Entry 1H93 (X-ray diffraction, 2.20 A resolution); this record covers chain A.

# Chain A
Name: Glucose 6-phosphate 1-dehydrogenase
Source organism: Leuconostoc mesenteroides
Notes: EC 1.1.1.49
UniProtKB: P11411 (G6PD_LEUME); numbering as in UniProt (aligned over 1-485)
Sequence (485 residues; each row starts with the number of its first residue):
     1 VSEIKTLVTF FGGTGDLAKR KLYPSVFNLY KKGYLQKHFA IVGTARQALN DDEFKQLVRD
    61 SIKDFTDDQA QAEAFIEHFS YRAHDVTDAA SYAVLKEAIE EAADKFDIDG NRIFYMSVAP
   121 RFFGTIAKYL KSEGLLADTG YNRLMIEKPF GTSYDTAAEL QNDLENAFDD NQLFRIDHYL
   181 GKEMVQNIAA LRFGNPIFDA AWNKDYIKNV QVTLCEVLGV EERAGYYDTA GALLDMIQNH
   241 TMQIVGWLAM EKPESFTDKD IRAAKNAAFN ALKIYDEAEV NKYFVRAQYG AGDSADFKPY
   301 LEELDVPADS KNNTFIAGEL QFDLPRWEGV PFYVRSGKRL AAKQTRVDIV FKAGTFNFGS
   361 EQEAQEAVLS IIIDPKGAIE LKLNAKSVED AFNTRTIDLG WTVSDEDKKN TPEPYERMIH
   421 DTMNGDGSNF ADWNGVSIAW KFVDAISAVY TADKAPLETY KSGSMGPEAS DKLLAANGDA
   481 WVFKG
Differences from the reference sequence: engineered mutation C215 (Ser in P11411)
Ion coordination: Ca2+: N477 (together with glycerol)

# In short
Chain A is Glucose 6-phosphate 1-dehydrogenase (Leuconostoc mesenteroides); the structure, Active mutant
(S215->c) of glucose 6-phosphate dehydrogenase from leuconostoc mesenteroides, was determined by X-ray
diffraction, deposited together with 1H94, 1H9A and 1H9B.
